Entry 5L0S (X-ray diffraction, 1.45 A resolution); this record covers chains A and B.

== Chain A ==
Name: Protein O-glucosyltransferase 1
From: Homo sapiens
Notes: EC 2.4.1.-, 2.4.2.26
Reference sequence: Q8NBL1 (PGLT1_HUMAN); residues 29-385 here = UniProt positions 29-385
Amino-acid sequence (357 residues; numbered 29 to 385; the number before each row is that of its first residue):
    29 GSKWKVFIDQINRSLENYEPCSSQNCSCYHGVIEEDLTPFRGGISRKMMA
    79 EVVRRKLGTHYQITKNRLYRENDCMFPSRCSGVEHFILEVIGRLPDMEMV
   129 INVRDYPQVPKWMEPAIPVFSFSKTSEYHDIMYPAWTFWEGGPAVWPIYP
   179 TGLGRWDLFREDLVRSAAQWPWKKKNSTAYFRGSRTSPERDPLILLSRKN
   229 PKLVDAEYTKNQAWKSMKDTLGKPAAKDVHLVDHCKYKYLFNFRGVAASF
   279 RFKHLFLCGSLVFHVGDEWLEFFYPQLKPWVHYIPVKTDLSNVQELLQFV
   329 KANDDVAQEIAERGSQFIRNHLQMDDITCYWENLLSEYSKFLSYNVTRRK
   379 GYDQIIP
Unresolved in the structure: 29
Disulfides: Cys49-Cys56, Cys54-Cys357, Cys102-Cys108, Cys263-Cys286
Glycans and other covalent adducts: N-acetylglucosamine (NAG) linked to Asn40, Asn53, Asn204
Ligand contacts: UDP (uridine-5'-diphosphate): Pro171, Val173, Ile176, Tyr177, Leu181, Arg210, Gly211, Ser212, Thr214, Arg218, Thr237, Asn239, Asp256, Val257, His258, Leu259, His262, Gly273, Val274, Ser277, Phe278, Arg279
Curated features (UniProtKB/Swiss-Prot):
  - region (Interaction with the consensus sequence C-X-S-X-[PA]-C in peptide substrates): Met103 to Arg107, Ala172 to Pro178
  - active site: Asp133 (Proton donor/acceptor)
  - binding site (UDP-alpha-D-glucose): Tyr177, Ser212, Arg218, Val274 to Arg279
  - site (Interaction with the consensus sequence C-X-S-X-[PA]-C in peptide substrates): Arg132, Gln240
  - glycosylation (N-linked (GlcNAc...) asparagine): Asn40, Asn53, Asn204, Asn373
  - natural variant: Gly170 (G170E: In DDD4), Asp233 (D233E: In LGMDR21), Cys286 (C286Y: In DDD4)
  - mutagenesis: Gly169 (G169E: Loss of O-glucosyltransferase activity)

== Chain B ==
Name: Coagulation factor VII
From: Homo sapiens
Notes: EC 3.4.21.21
Reference sequence: P08709 (FA7_HUMAN); residues 45-85 here correspond to UniProt positions 105-145 (UniProt number = residue number + 60)
Amino-acid sequence (42 residues; numbered 44 to 85; the number before each row is that of its first residue):
    44 GSDGDQCASSPCQNGGSCKDQLQSYICFCLPAFEGRNCETHK
Unresolved in the structure: 44-46
Sequence notes: expression tag (44)
Disulfides: Cys50-Cys61, Cys55-Cys70, Cys72-Cys81
Ion coordination: Ca2+: Gly47, Asp63, Ser67
Curated features (UniProtKB/Swiss-Prot):
  - site: Ser53 (Important for S-112 for O-xylosylation)
  - modified residue: Asp63 (3R: -3-hydroxyaspartate)
  - glycosylation: Ser52 (O-linked (Glc...) serine), Ser60 (O-linked (Fuc) serine)

== Interface between chain A and chain B ==
Pairs across the interface (36):
  Met103(A) with Gln66(B); Ser67(B); Tyr68(B), hydrogen bond (backbone-side chain); Arg79(B), hydrogen bond (backbone-side chain)
  Phe104(A) with Gln49(B); Pro54(B), hydrophobic; Tyr68(B), hydrophobic
  Pro105(A) with Arg79(B); Asn80(B)
  Ser106(A) with Gln56(B), hydrogen bond
  Arg107(A) with Ser52(B)
  Arg132(A) with Gln49(B); Gln66(B)
  Asp133(A) with Ser52(B), hydrogen bond
  Pro171(A) with Ser52(B); Ser53(B)
  Ala172(A) with Ser53(B), hydrogen bond (backbone-backbone); Cys55(B); Gln56(B)
  Trp174(A) with Asn57(B); Gly58(B)
  Pro178(A) with Gln56(B); Asn57(B), hydrogen bond (backbone-backbone)
  Thr179(A) with Gln56(B)
  Thr214(A) with Ala51(B)
  Asn239(A) with Ala51(B), hydrogen bond (side chain-backbone); Ser53(B)
  Gln240(A) with Cys50(B); Ser53(B), hydrogen bond (backbone-side chain); Pro54(B); Cys55(B), hydrogen bond (side chain-backbone); Gly59(B); Cys61(B)
  Ala241(A) with Asp48(B); Cys50(B); Ala51(B)
Interface residues without a listed pair, chain A (17 interface residues in all): Val274
The authors on this interface:
  - interface residues, chain A: Phe104(A), Pro105(A), Asp133(A), Ala172(A), Pro178(A), Gln240(A)

== Summary ==
Chain A and chain B form an interface of 17 and 18 residues respectively; the contacts include 9 hydrogen
bonds. Polar contacts include Met103(A)-Tyr68(B), Met103(A)-Arg79(B) and Ser106(A)-Gln56(B). Chain A binds
UDP. N-acetylglucosamine is covalently linked to Asn40(A), Asn53(A) and Asn204(A). From the paper: interface
residues Phe104(A), Pro105(A) and Asp133(A) among others.
Here chain A is Protein O-glucosyltransferase 1 and chain B is Coagulation factor VII, both from Homo sapiens.
Entry 5L0S (human POGLUT1 in complex with Factor VII EGF1 and UDP) was determined by X-ray diffraction
together with 5L0R and 5UB5 from the same study.
